PDB entry 4GO0 | X-ray diffraction, 3.38 A resolution | chains A and C of the 4 polymer chains in the assembly

Chain A (and C):
Name: Cytosolic 10-formyltetrahydrofolate dehydrogenase
Organism: Rattus norvegicus
Notes: EC 1.5.1.6; fragment: C-terminal domain, residues 397-902; chain C of this document is another copy of the same molecule, construct and numbering; everything in this record applies to it too
UniProt: P28037 (AL1L1_RAT); numbering as in UniProt (aligned over 397-902)
Sequence (517 residues; each row starts with the number of its first residue):
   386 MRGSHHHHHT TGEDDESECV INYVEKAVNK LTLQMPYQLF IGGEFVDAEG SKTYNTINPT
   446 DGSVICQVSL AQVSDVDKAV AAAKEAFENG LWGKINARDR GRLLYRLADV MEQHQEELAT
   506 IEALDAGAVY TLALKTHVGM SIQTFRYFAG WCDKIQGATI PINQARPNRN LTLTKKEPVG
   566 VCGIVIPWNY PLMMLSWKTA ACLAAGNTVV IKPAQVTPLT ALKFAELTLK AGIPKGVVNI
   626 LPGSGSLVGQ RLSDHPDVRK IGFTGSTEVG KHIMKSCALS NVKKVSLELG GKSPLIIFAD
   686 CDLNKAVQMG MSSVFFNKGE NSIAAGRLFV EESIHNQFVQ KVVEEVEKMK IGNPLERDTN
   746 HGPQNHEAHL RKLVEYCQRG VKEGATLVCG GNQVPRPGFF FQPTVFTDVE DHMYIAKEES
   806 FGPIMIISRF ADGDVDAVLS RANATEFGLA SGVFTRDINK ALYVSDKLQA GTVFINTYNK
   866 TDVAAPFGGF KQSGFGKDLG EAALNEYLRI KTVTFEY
Unresolved in the structure: 386-404
Sequence notes: expression tag (386-396); engineered mutation Ser707 (Cys in P28037)
Residues lining bound ligands: NADPH (NDP; NADPH dihydro-nicotinamide-adenine-dinucleotide phosphate): Val570, Ile571, Pro572, Trp573, Asn574, Met579, Lys597, Pro598, Ala599, Gln600, Val601, Gly628, Ser629, Gly630, Ser631, Gly634, Gln635, Ser638, Phe648, Thr649, Gly650, Ser651, Val654, His657, Ile658, Glu673, Leu674, Gly675, Gly676, Ser707, Glu804, Phe806, Leu834, Phe872
Reported in the primary citation:
  - mutagenesis - C707S: unchanged binding to NADPH
  - binding site for NADPH: Ser707
  - catalytic residues: Glu673 (citing earlier work)
  - mutagenesis - C707S: abolished catalytic activity

How chain A and chain C interact:
Pairs across the interface (44; chain A residue first):
  Arg483(A) with Gln528(C), hydrogen bond; Tyr532(C); Asp867(C), salt bridge; Val868(C); Ala869(C)
  Arg487(A) with Glu497(C), salt bridge; Arg531(C)
  Tyr490(A) with Arg487(C), hydrogen bond; Tyr490(C)
  Gln528(A) with Arg483(C), hydrogen bond
  Arg531(A) with Arg487(C)
  Tyr532(A) with Asp538(C); Lys539(C), hydrogen bond (backbone-side chain)
  Gly535(A) with Tyr490(C); Lys539(C)
  Trp536(A) with Lys539(C)
  Asp538(A) with Tyr532(C)
  Lys539(A) with Tyr532(C), hydrogen bond (side chain-backbone); Gly535(C); Trp536(C)
  Arg554(A) with Tyr848(C); Lys852(C)
  Leu556(A) with Leu847(C), hydrophobic
  Ile843(A) with Phe900(C), hydrophobic
  Asn844(A) with Glu901(C); Tyr902(C)
  Leu847(A) with Phe900(C), hydrophobic; Tyr902(C), hydrophobic
  Tyr848(A) with Arg554(C); Tyr902(C)
  Asp851(A) with Arg554(C), salt bridge; Tyr902(C), hydrogen bond
  Lys852(A) with Arg554(C)
  Asp867(A) with Arg483(C), salt bridge
  Val868(A) with Arg483(C)
  Ala869(A) with Arg483(C); Asp538(C)
  Phe900(A) with Ile843(C), hydrophobic; Leu847(C), hydrophobic
  Glu901(A) with Asn844(C)
  Tyr902(A) with Asn844(C); Leu847(C), hydrophobic; Tyr848(C); Asp851(C), hydrogen bond
Interface residues without a listed pair, chain A (26 interface residues in all): Glu497, Gln541
Interface residues without a listed pair, chain C (26 interface residues in all): Gln541, Leu556

Summary:
Chain A and chain C each contribute 26 residues to their interface, with 7 hydrogen bonds and 4 salt bridges.
Polar pairs include Arg483(A)-Asp867(C), Arg487(A)-Glu497(C) and Asp851(A)-Arg554(C). Ligands of chain A:
NADPH. From the paper: the catalytic residue Glu673(A); C707S of chain A abolishes catalytic activity.
Both chains are Cytosolic 10-formyltetrahydrofolate dehydrogenase (Rattus norvegicus). Entry 4GO0 (Crystal
structure of the c707s mutant of c-terminal domain of 10'formyltetrahydrofolate dehydrogenase in complex with
NADPH) was determined by X-ray diffraction, deposited together with 4GNZ and 4GO2.
